2CE8 - chains A and X of the 3 polymer chains in the assembly; structure by X-ray diffraction, 2.03 A resolution.

# Chain A
Name: Transducin-like enhancer protein 1
From: Homo sapiens
Notes: fragment: partial sp and whole wd40 domains, residues 443-770
UniProtKB: Q04724 (TLE1_HUMAN); residue numbers follow UniProt; this construct covers 443-770
Amino-acid sequence (337 residues; numbered 434 to 770; the number before each row is that of its first residue):
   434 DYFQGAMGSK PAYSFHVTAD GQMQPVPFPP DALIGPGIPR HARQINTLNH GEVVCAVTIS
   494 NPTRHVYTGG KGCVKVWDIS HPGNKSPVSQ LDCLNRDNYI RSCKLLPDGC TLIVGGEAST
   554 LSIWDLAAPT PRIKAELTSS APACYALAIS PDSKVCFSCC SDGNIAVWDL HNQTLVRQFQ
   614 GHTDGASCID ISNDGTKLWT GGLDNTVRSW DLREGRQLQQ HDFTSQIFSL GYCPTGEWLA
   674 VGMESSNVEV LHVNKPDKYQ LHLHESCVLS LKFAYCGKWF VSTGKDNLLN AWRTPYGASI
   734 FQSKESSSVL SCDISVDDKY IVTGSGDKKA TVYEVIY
UniProt features mapped onto this chain:
  - mutagenesis: V486 (V486S: Abolishes HESX1 binding), Y532 (Y532H: Abolishes HESX1 binding), L702 (L702S: Abolishes HESX1 binding), S715 (S715P: Abolishes HESX1 binding)

# Chain X
Name: EH1 peptide
Amino-acid sequence (9 residues; each row starts with the number of its first residue):
     1 MFSIDNILA

# Chain A / chain X interface
Residue-residue contacts - 16 pairs, chain A then chain X:
  V486(A) with L8(X), hydrophobic
  C488(A) with I4(X), hydrophobic
  Y532(A) with I4(X), hydrophobic
  R534(A) with F2(X), hydrogen bond (side chain-backbone); I4(X)
  E550(A) with S3(X), hydrogen bond; I4(X), hydrogen bond (side chain-backbone)
  Y578(A) with M1(X); F2(X), hydrogen bond (side chain-backbone)
  S594(A) with M1(X)
  D617(A) with M1(X), hydrogen bond (side chain-backbone)
  S620(A) with F2(X)
  L636(A) with M1(X), hydrophobic; F2(X), hydrophobic
  F661(A) with F2(X), hydrophobic
  K718(A) with I7(X), hydrogen bond (side chain-backbone)
Other interface residues (no listed pair), chain A (15 interface residues in all): L702, L743, G759
Other interface residues (no listed pair), chain X (7 interface residues in all): D5

# Overview
15 residues of chain A face 7 of chain X across their interface; the contacts include 6 hydrogen bonds. Among
the polar pairs are R534(A)-F2(X), E550(A)-S3(X) and E550(A)-I4(X). Curated annotation (UniProt) lists 4
mutagenesis sites on chain A.
Here chain A is Transducin-like enhancer protein 1 (Homo sapiens) and chain X is EH1 peptide. Entry 2CE8 (An
EH1 peptide bound to the Groucho-TLE WD40 domain) was determined by X-ray diffraction, deposited together with
2CE9.
